PDB entry 4BY7 | X-ray diffraction, 3.15 A resolution | chains A and N of the 16 polymer chains in the assembly

== Chain A ==
Protein: DNA-directed RNA polymerase II subunit RPB1
Organism: Saccharomyces cerevisiae
Notes: EC 2.7.7.6
UniProtKB: P04050 (RPB1_YEAST); residues 1-1733 here = UniProt positions 1-1733
Sequence (1733 residues; each row starts with the number of its first residue):
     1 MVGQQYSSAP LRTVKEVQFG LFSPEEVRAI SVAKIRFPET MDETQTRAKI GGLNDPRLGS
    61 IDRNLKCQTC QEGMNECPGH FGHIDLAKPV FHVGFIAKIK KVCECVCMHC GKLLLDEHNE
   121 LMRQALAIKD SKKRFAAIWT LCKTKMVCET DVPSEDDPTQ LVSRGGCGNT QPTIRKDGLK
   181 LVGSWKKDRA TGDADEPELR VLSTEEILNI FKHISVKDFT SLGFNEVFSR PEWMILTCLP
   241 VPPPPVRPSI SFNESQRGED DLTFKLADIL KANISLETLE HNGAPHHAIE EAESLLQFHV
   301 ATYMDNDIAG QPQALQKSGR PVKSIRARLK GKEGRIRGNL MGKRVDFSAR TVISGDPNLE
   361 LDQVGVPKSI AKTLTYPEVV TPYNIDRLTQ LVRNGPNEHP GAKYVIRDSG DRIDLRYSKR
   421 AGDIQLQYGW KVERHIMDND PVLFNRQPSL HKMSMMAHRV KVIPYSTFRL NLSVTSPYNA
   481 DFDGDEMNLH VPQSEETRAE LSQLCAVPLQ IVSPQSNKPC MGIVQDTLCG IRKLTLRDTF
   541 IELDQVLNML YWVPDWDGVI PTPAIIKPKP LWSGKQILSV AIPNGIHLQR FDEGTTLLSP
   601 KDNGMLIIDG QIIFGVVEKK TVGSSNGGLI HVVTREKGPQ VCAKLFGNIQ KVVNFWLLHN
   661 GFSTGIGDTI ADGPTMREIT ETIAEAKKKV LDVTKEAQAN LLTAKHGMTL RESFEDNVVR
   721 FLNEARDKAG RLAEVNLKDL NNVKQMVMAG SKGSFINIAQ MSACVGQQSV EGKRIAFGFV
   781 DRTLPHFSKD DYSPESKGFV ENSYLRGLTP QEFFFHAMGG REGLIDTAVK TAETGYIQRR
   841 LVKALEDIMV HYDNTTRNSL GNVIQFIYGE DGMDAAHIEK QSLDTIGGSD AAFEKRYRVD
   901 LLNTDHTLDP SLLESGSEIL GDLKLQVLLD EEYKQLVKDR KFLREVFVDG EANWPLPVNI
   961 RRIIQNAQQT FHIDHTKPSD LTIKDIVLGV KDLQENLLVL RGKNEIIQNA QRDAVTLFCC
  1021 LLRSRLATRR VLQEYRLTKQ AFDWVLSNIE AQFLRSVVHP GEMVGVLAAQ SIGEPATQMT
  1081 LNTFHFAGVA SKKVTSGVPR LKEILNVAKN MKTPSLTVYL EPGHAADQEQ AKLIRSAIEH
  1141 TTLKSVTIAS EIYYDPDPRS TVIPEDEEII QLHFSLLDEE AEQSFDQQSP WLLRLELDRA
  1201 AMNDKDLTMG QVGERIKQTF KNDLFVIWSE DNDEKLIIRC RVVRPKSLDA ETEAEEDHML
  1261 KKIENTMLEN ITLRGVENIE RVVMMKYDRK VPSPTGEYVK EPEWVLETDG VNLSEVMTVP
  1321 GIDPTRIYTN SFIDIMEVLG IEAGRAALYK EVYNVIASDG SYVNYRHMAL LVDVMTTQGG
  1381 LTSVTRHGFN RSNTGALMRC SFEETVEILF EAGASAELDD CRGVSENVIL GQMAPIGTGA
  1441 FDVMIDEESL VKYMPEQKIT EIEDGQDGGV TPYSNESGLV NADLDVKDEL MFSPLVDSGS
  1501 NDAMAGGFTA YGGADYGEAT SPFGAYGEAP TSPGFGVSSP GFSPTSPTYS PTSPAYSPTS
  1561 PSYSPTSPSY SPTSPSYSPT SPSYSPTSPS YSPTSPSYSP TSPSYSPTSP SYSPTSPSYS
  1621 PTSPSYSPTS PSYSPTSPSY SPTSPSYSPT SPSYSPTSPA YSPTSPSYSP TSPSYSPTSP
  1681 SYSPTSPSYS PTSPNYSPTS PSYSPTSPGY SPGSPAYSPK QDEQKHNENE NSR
Disordered / not traced: 1, 187-194, 1083-1093, 1245-1253, 1456-1733
UniProt features mapped onto this chain:
  - region: Pro-248 to Asp-260 (Lid loop), Asn-306 to Lys-323 (Rudder loop), Pro-810 to Glu-822 (Bridging helix)
  - binding site (Zn(2+)): Cys-67, Cys-70, Cys-77, His-80, Cys-107, Cys-110, Cys-148, Cys-167
  - binding site (Mg(2+)): Asp-481, Asp-483, Asp-485
  - modified residue: Thr-1471 (Phosphothreonine)
  - cross-link (Glycyl lysine isopeptide (Lys-Gly)): Lys-695 (interchain with G-Cter in ubiquitin), Lys-1246 (interchain with G-Cter in ubiquitin), Lys-1350 (interchain with G-Cter in ubiquitin)
  - natural variant: Ser-1653 to Pro-1659 (deletion: In strain: A364A)
  - mutagenesis: Lys-1246 (K1246R: Impairs ubiquitination during transcription stress)
Ion coordination: Zn2+ site 1: Cys-67, Cys-70, Cys-77, His-80; Zn2+ site 2: Cys-107, Cys-110, Cys-148, Cys-167; Mg2+: Asp-481, Asp-483, Asp-485 (shared with 1 residue of chain P)

== Chain N ==
Molecule: 14-nt DNA strand
Sequence (14 nucleotides; numbered 3 to 16; the number before each row is that of its first residue):
     3 AAAGTACTTG AGCT
Disordered / not traced: 16

== Interface between chain A and chain N ==
Pairs across the interface (6):
  Lys-101(A) with DC9(N), salt bridge to the phosphate
  Trp-139(A) with DC9(N), phosphate contact
  Ala-1108(A) with DG6(N), phosphate contact
  Lys-1109(A) with DG6(N), phosphate contact
  Lys-1112(A) with DA5(N), salt bridge to the phosphate
  His-1387(A) with DT7(N), sugar contact

== In short ==
Chain A and chain N form an interface of 6 and 4 residues respectively, with 2 salt bridges. Polar pairs
include Lys-101(A)/DC9(N) and Lys-1112(A)/DA5(N). From UniProt: 8 Zn2+-binding residues, 3 Mg2+-binding
residues and one mutagenesis site on chain A.
Chain A is DNA-directed RNA polymerase II subunit RPB1 (Saccharomyces cerevisiae) and chain N is a 14-nt DNA
strand; the structure, elongating RNA Polymerase II-Bye1 TLD complex, was determined by X-ray diffraction,
deposited together with 4BXX, 4BXZ and 4BY1.
